9LGM - chains A and B of the 5 polymer chains in the assembly; structure by electron microscopy, 2.84 A resolution.

Chain A:
Name: Guanine nucleotide-binding protein G(s) subunit alpha isoforms short
From: Homo sapiens
Notes: EC 3.6.5.-
UniProtKB: P63092 (GNAS2_HUMAN); aligned in 2 segments with insertions or deletions, so no single offset holds: 6-64 ~ UniProt 6-64; 204-384 ~ UniProt 204-394
Chain sequence (248 residues; numbered 6 to 384; 131 numbers in that range are skipped by the numbering (no residue carries them; nothing is unmodelled there); the number before each row is that of its first residue):
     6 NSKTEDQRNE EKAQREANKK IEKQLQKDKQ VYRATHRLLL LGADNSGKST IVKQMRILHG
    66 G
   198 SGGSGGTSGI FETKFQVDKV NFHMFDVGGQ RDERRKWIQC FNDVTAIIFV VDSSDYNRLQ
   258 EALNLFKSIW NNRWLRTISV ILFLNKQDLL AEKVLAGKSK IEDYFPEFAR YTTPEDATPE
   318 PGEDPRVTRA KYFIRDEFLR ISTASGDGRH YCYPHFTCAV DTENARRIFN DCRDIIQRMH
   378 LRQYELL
Disordered / not traced: 6-7, 198-204
Differences from the reference sequence: engineered mutation Asp49 (Gly in P63092), Asn50 (Glu in P63092), Ala362 (Ile372 in P63092), Ile365 (Val375 in P63092); linker (65-66, 198-203); conflict Asp249 (Ala in P63092), Asp252 (Ser in P63092)

Chain B:
Name: Guanine nucleotide-binding protein G(I)/G(S)/G(T) subunit beta-1
From: Homo sapiens
UniProtKB: P62873 (GBB1_HUMAN); residues 2-340 here = UniProt positions 2-340
Chain sequence (346 residues; each row starts with the number of its first residue; numbers below 1 keep their minus sign (Ile-5 is residue -5)):
    -5 IGRARGFSEL DQLRQEAEQL KNQIRDARKA CADATLSQIT NNIDPVGRIQ MRTRRTLRGH
    55 LAKIYAMHWG TDSRLLVSAS QDGKLIIWDS YTTNKVHAIP LRSSWVMTCA YAPSGNYVAC
   115 GGLDNICSIY NLKTREGNVR VSRELAGHTG YLSCCRFLDD NQIVTSSGDT TCALWDIETG
   175 QQTTTFTGHT GDVMSLSLAP DTRLFVSGAC DASAKLWDVR EGMCRQTFTG HESDINAICF
   235 FPNGNAFATG SDDATCRLFD LRADQELMTY SHDNIICGIT SVSFSKSGRL LLAGYDDFNC
   295 NVWDALKADR AGVLAGHDNR VSCLGVTDDG MAVATGSWDS FLKIWN
Disordered / not traced: -5 to 2
Differences from the reference sequence: expression tag (-5 to 1)
Curated features (UniProtKB/Swiss-Prot):
  - modified residue: Ser2 (N-acetylserine), His266 (Phosphohistidine)

How chain A and chain B interact:
Residue-residue contacts (60; chain A residue first):
  Gln19(A) - Asp83(B)  hydrogen bond
  Gln19(A) - Thr86(B)  hydrogen bond
  Gln19(A) - Asn88(B)
  Arg20(A) - Asn88(B)
  Asn23(A) - Asn88(B)  hydrogen bond
  Asn23(A) - Lys89(B)
  Ile26(A) - Lys89(B)
  Ile26(A) - Ala92(B)  hydrophobic
  Glu27(A) - Lys89(B)  salt bridge
  Leu30(A) - Gly53(B)
  Leu30(A) - Lys78(B)
  Leu30(A) - Ile80(B)  hydrophobic
  Leu30(A) - Lys89(B)
  Asp33(A) - Leu55(B)
  Asp33(A) - Lys78(B)  salt bridge
  Lys34(A) - Leu55(B)
  Tyr37(A) - Ala56(B)
  Tyr37(A) - Asp76(B)
  Ile207(A) - Trp99(B)
  Ile207(A) - Leu117(B)  hydrophobic
  Phe222(A) - Trp99(B)  hydrophobic
  Gly226(A) - Asn119(B)  hydrogen bond (backbone-side chain)
  Gly226(A) - Thr143(B)
  Gln227(A) - Leu117(B)  hydrogen bond (side chain-backbone)
  Gln227(A) - Asn119(B)  hydrogen bond
  Gln227(A) - Tyr145(B)  hydrogen bond (side chain-backbone)
  Arg228(A) - Gly162(B)  hydrogen bond (side chain-backbone)
  Arg228(A) - Thr164(B)
  Arg228(A) - Asp186(B)  salt bridge
  Glu230(A) - Asp186(B)
  Arg232(A) - Cys204(B)  hydrogen bond (side chain-backbone)
  Arg232(A) - Asp228(B)  salt bridge
  Lys233(A) - Met101(B)
  Lys233(A) - Tyr145(B)
  Lys233(A) - Met188(B)
  Lys233(A) - Cys204(B)
  Lys233(A) - Asp228(B)  salt bridge
  Lys233(A) - Asn230(B)  hydrogen bond
  Lys233(A) - Asp246(B)  salt bridge
  Trp234(A) - Met101(B)  hydrophobic
  Trp234(A) - Leu117(B)  hydrophobic
  Gln236(A) - Tyr59(B)  hydrogen bond (backbone-side chain)
  Gln236(A) - Arg314(B)  hydrogen bond
  Gln236(A) - Trp332(B)
  Cys237(A) - Lys57(B)  hydrogen bond (backbone-side chain)
  Cys237(A) - Tyr59(B)  hydrogen bond (backbone-side chain)
  Cys237(A) - Gln75(B)
  Cys237(A) - Trp99(B)
  Cys237(A) - Met101(B)  hydrophobic
  Phe238(A) - Trp99(B)  hydrophobic
  Phe238(A) - Leu117(B)  hydrophobic
  Asn239(A) - Lys57(B)  hydrogen bond
  Asn239(A) - Trp332(B)
  Asp240(A) - Ala56(B)
  Asp240(A) - Lys57(B)  salt bridge
  Arg270(A) - Cys271(B)
  Arg270(A) - Asp290(B)  salt bridge
  Trp271(A) - Asp290(B)
  Trp271(A) - Arg314(B)
  Trp271(A) - Trp332(B)  hydrophobic
Other interface residues (no listed pair), chain A (29 interface residues in all): Glu15, Ala22, Val224, Val241
Other interface residues (no listed pair), chain B (43 interface residues in all): Arg68, Thr87, Val90, His91, Ser97, Asp118, Gly144, Asp163, Gly185, Gly272, Asn313

Summary:
29 residues of chain A face 43 of chain B across their interface, with 15 hydrogen bonds and 8 salt bridges.
Among the polar pairs are Glu27(A)-Lys89(B), Asp33(A)-Lys78(B) and Arg228(A)-Asp186(B).
Chain A is Guanine nucleotide-binding protein G(s) subunit alpha isoforms short and chain B is Guanine
nucleotide-binding protein G(I)/G(S)/G(T) subunit beta-1, both from Homo sapiens; the structure, Cryo-EM
structure of GPR4 complexed with Gs in pH8.0, was determined by electron microscopy together with 8ZCE, 8ZCF,
9JFT, 9JFV, 9JFW, 9JFX, 9JFZ and 9JHP from the same study.
